PDB entry 6IFL | electron microscopy, 3.16 A resolution | chains F and J of the 10 polymer chains in the assembly

Chain F:
Name: Type III-A CRISPR-associated RAMP protein Csm3
From: Streptococcus thermophilus ND03
UniProt: A0A2U2M035 (A0A2U2M035_STRTR); residue numbers follow UniProt; this construct covers 1-220
Sequence (220 residues; each row starts with the number of its first residue):
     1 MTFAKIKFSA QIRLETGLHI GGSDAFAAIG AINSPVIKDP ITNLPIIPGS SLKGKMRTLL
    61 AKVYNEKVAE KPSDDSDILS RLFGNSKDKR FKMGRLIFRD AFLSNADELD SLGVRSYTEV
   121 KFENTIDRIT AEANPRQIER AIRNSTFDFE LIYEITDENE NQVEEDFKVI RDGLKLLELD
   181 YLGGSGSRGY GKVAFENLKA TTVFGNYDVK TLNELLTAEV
Disordered / not traced: 1, 66-76, 218-220
Sequence notes: engineered mutation Asn-33 (Asp in A0A2U2M035)
Reported in the primary citation:
  - binding site for NTR (chain J): Pro-135, Arg-136

Chain J:
Molecule: NTR
Sequence (43 nucleotides; numbered 1 to 43; the number before each row is that of its first residue):
     1 GGUAGGAAUG GGUAAUUAUA GCGAGCUAGA AAGCGUUUCC GUC
Disordered / not traced: 1-6, 42-43

How chain F and chain J interact:
Residue-residue contacts (16):
  Ala-28(F) / A30(J)  phosphate contact
  Ile-29(F) / G29(J)  sugar contact
  Ile-29(F) / A30(J)  phosphate contact
  Asn-33(F) / A30(J)  phosphate contact
  Thr-125(F) / A30(J)  base contact
  Glu-132(F) / U27(J)  hydrogen bond to the sugar
  Glu-132(F) / A28(J)  sugar contact
  Ala-133(F) / A28(J)  hydrogen bond to the sugar
  Asn-134(F) / A28(J)  sugar contact
  Asn-134(F) / G29(J)  sugar contact
  Asn-134(F) / A30(J)  hydrogen bond to the sugar
  Asn-134(F) / A31(J)  sugar contact
  Pro-135(F) / A28(J)  base contact
  Pro-135(F) / G29(J)  sugar contact
  Pro-135(F) / A30(J)  sugar contact
  Arg-136(F) / A30(J)  base contact
Other interface residues (no listed pair), chain F (11 interface residues in all): Lys-87, Gln-137
Other interface residues (no listed pair), chain J (6 interface residues in all): U38

In short:
The interface between chain F and chain J involves 11 residues on one side and 6 on the other; the contacts
include 3 hydrogen bonds. Polar pairs include Glu-132(F)/U27(J), Ala-133(F)/A28(J) and Asn-134(F)/A30(J). From
the paper: a binding site for NTR (chain J) at Pro-135(F) and Arg-136(F).
Chain F is Type III-A CRISPR-associated RAMP protein Csm3 (Streptococcus thermophilus ND03) and chain J is
NTR; the structure, Cryo-EM structure of type III-A Csm-NTR complex, was determined by electron microscopy,
deposited together with 6IFK, 6IFN, 6IFR, 6IFU, 6IFY, 6IFZ and 6IG0.
